Entry 7ECY (electron microscopy, 3.60 A resolution); this record covers chains C and F of the 5 polymer chains in the assembly.

Chain C:
Name: Capsid protein VP2
Organism: Human enterovirus D68
UniProtKB: A0A097BW12 (A0A097BW12_HED68); residues 1-248 here correspond to UniProt positions 70-317 (UniProt number = residue number + 69)
Chain sequence (248 residues; numbered 1 to 248; the number before each row is that of its first residue):
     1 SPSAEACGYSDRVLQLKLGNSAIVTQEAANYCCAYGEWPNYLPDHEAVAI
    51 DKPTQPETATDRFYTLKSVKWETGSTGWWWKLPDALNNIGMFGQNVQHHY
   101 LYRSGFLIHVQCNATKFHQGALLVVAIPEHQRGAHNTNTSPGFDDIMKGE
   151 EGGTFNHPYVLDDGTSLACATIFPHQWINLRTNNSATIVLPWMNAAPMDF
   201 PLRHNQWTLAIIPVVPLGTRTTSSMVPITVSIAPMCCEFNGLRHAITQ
Disordered / not traced: 1-12, 44-53, 245-248

Chain F:
Name: Fab 2H12 light chain
Organism: Mus musculus
Notes: antibody fragment or engineered binder
Chain sequence (214 residues; numbered 1 to 214; the number before each row is that of its first residue):
     1 DIQMTQSPSSLSASLGERVSLTCRASQDIGSSLNWLQQEPDGTIKRLIYA
    51 TSSLDSGVPKRFSGSRSGSDYSLTISSLESEDFVDYYCLQYASFPLTFGA
   101 GTKLELKRADAAPTVSIFPPSSEQLTSGGASVVCFLNNFYPKDINVKWKI
   151 DGSERQNGVLNSWTDQDSKDSTYSMSSTLTLTKDEYERHNSYTCEATHKT
   201 STSPIVKSFNRNEC
Disordered / not traced: 110-214
Disulfides: Cys23-Cys88

Interface between chain C and chain F:
Pairs across the interface (13):
  Asn138(C) with Tyr91(F); Ala92(F)
  Thr139(C) with Tyr91(F), hydrogen bond (side chain-backbone); Ala92(F); Ser93(F); Phe94(F); Leu96(F)
  Ser140(C) with Ala92(F), hydrogen bond (backbone-backbone); Ser93(F), hydrogen bond (backbone-side chain); Phe94(F), hydrogen bond (backbone-backbone)
  Pro141(C) with Ser93(F); Phe94(F), hydrophobic
  Gly142(C) with Phe94(F)
Other interface residues (no listed pair), chain F (6 interface residues in all): Ser32

Summary:
Chain C and chain F form an interface of 5 and 6 residues respectively; the contacts include 4 hydrogen bonds.
Among the polar pairs are Thr139(C)-Tyr91(F), Ser140(C)-Ser93(F) and Ser140(C)-Ala92(F).
Chain C is Capsid protein VP2 (Human enterovirus D68) and chain F is Fab 2H12 light chain (Mus musculus); the
structure, EV-D68 in complex with 2H12 Fab (State 3), was determined by electron microscopy (same publication
as 7EBR and 7EBZ).
